PDB entry 1F86 | X-ray diffraction, 1.10 A resolution | chains A and B

== Chain A (and B) ==
Molecule: Transthyretin thr119met variant
Source organism: Homo sapiens
Notes: chain B of this document is another copy of the same molecule, construct and numbering; everything in this record applies to it too
UniProtKB: P02766 (TTHY_HUMAN); residues 10-124 here correspond to UniProt positions 30-144 (UniProt number = residue number + 20)
Amino-acid sequence (115 residues; row label = number of the first residue in the row):
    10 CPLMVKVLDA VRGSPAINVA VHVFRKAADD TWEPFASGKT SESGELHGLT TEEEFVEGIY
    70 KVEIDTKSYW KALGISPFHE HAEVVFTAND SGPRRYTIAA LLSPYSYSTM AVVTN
Construct notes: engineered mutation Met119 (Thr139 in P02766)
Ligand contacts: 3,5,3',5'-tetraiodo-L-thyronine (T44): Lys15, Leu17, Thr106, Ala108, Ala109, Leu110, Ser117, Met119
Swiss-Prot annotation at these positions:
  - binding site (L-thyroxine): Lys15, Glu54, Ser117
  - modified residue: Cys10 (Sulfocysteine), Glu42 (4-carboxyglutamate), Ser52 (Phosphoserine)
  - glycosylation: Asn98 (N-linked (GlcNAc...) asparagine)

== Chain A / chain B interface ==
Pairs across the interface (41):
  Ile68(A) with Glu89(B)
  Phe87(A) with Phe95(B), hydrophobic; Tyr105(B), hydrophobic; Ile107(B), hydrophobic; Ala120(B), hydrophobic; Val122(B), hydrophobic
  His88(A) with Val93(B); Val94(B)
  Glu89(A) with Val94(B), hydrogen bond (backbone-backbone); Thr96(B), hydrogen bond
  His90(A) with Val94(B)
  Glu92(A) with Glu92(B); Val94(B); Tyr116(B), hydrogen bond (backbone-side chain)
  Val93(A) with His88(B)
  Val94(A) with His88(B); Glu89(B), hydrogen bond (backbone-backbone); His90(B); Glu92(B)
  Phe95(A) with Phe87(B), hydrophobic
  Thr96(A) with Glu89(B), hydrogen bond
  Tyr105(A) with Phe87(B), hydrophobic
  Ile107(A) with Phe87(B), hydrophobic
  Tyr114(A) with Met119(B); Ala120(B), hydrogen bond (backbone-backbone)
  Ser115(A) with Thr118(B), hydrogen bond (side chain-backbone); Met119(B)
  Tyr116(A) with Glu92(B), hydrogen bond (side chain-backbone); Ser117(B); Thr118(B), hydrogen bond (backbone-backbone)
  Ser117(A) with Tyr116(B); Ser117(B), hydrogen bond
  Thr118(A) with His88(B); Ser115(B), hydrogen bond (backbone-side chain); Tyr116(B), hydrogen bond (backbone-backbone)
  Met119(A) with Tyr114(B); Ser115(B)
  Ala120(A) with Phe87(B), hydrophobic; Tyr114(B), hydrogen bond (backbone-backbone)
  Val122(A) with Phe87(B), hydrophobic; Tyr114(B), hydrophobic
Also at the interface, not in a pair above, chain A (22 interface residues in all): Lys70, Lys76
Also at the interface, not in a pair above, chain B (21 interface residues in all): Ile68, Lys76

== Overview ==
The interface between chain A and chain B involves 22 residues on one side and 21 on the other; the contacts
include 13 hydrogen bonds. Among the polar pairs are Glu89(A)-Thr96(B), Glu92(A)-Tyr116(B) and
Ser115(A)-Thr118(B). Ligands of chain A: 3,5,3',5'-tetraiodo-L-thyronine.
Chain A and chain B are both Transthyretin thr119met variant (Homo sapiens); the structure, Transthyretin
thr119met protein stabilisation, was determined by X-ray diffraction (same publication as 1FH2 and 1FHN).
